PDB entry 8JKO | X-ray diffraction, 2.95 A resolution | chains A and D of the 4 polymer chains in the assembly

[Chain A]
Molecule: GATA-Forward
Sequence (19 nucleotides; numbered 1 to 19; the number before each row is that of its first residue):
     1 CAACTGATAC CGAGAAACC

[Chain D]
Protein: Interferon regulatory factor 4
From: Homo sapiens
Notes: fragment: DNA-binding domain
UniProt: F2Z3D5 (F2Z3D5_HUMAN); numbering as in UniProt (aligned over 20-135)
Sequence (116 residues; row label = number of the first residue in the row):
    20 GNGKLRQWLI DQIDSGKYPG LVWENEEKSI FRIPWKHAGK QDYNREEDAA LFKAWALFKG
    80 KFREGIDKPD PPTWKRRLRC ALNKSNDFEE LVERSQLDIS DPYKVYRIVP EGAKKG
Disordered / not traced: 20-21, 61, 131-135
Differences from the reference sequence: engineered mutation Arg-95 (Thr in F2Z3D5)

[Interface between chain A and chain D]
Contacting residue pairs - 17 pairs, chain A then chain D:
  DT8(A) with Lys-59(D), sugar contact
  DA9(A) with His-56(D), phosphate contact; Ala-57(D), phosphate contact
  DC10(A) with Lys-55(D), phosphate contact; His-56(D), sugar contact; Ala-57(D), hydrogen bond to the phosphate; Pro-91(D), phosphate contact; Lys-94(D), salt bridge to the phosphate; Arg-95(D), sugar contact; Arg-98(D), phosphate contact
  DC11(A) with Trp-54(D), hydrogen bond to the phosphate; Arg-95(D), salt bridge to the phosphate; Arg-98(D), salt bridge to the phosphate
  DG12(A) with Asn-102(D), hydrogen bond to the phosphate
  DA13(A) with Lys-103(D), base contact
  DG14(A) with Lys-103(D), hydrogen bond to the base
  DA15(A) with Lys-103(D), base contact
Interface residues without a listed pair, chain D (13 interface residues in all): Gly-58, Cys-99

[Overview]
Chain A and chain D form an interface of 8 and 13 residues respectively; the contacts include 4 hydrogen bonds
and 3 salt bridges. Polar pairs include DG14(A)/Lys-103(D), DC10(A)/Ala-57(D) and DC11(A)/Trp-54(D).
Here chain A is GATA-Forward and chain D is Interferon regulatory factor 4 (Homo sapiens). Entry 8JKO (T95R
mutant IRF4 DNA-binding domain bound to an DNA containing GATA motif) was determined by X-ray diffraction
together with 8JKL, 8JKN, 8JKQ and 8JKS from the same study.
